Entry 8TYF (X-ray diffraction, 2.59 A resolution); this record covers chain A.

Chain A:
Molecule: Plasmepsin V
From: Plasmodium vivax Sal-1
Notes: EC 3.4.23.-
UniProtKB: A5K302 (PLM5_PLAVS); residues 35-476 here = UniProt positions 35-476
Amino-acid sequence (461 residues; row label = number of the first residue in the row):
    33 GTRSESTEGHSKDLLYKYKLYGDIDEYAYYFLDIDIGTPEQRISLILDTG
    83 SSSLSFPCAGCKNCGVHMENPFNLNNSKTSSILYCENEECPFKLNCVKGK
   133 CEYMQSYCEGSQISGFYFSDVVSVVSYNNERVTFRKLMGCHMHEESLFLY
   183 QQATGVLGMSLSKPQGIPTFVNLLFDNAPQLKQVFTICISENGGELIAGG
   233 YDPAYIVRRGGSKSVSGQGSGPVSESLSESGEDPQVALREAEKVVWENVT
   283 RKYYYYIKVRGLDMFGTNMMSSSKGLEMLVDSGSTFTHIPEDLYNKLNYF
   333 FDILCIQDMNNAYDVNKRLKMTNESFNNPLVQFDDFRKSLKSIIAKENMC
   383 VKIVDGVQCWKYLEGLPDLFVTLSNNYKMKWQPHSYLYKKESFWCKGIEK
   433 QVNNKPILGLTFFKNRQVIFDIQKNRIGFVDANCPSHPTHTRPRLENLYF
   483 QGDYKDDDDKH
Unresolved in the structure: 33-43, 241-271, 475-493
Sequence notes: expression tag (33-34, 477-493)
Curated features (UniProtKB/Swiss-Prot):
  - active site: D80, D313
Disulfide bonds: C90-C172, C93-C96, C117-C128, C122-C133, C220-C466, C337-C382, C391-C427
Covalently attached groups: N-acetylglucosamine (NAG) linked to N280, N355
Small-molecule neighbours: T0F ((2E,4aR,7aS)-6-[(3M)-3-(2-chlorophenyl)pyridin-2-yl]-7a-(2,5-difluorophenyl)-2-imino-3-methyloctahydro-4H-pyrrolo[3,4-d]pyrimidin-4-one): Y61, I78, D80, G82, S83, S87, Y135, Q137, S138, Y139, I145, H173, L179, F180, Q183, V188, D313, G315, S316
What the authors report for this chain:
  - catalytic residues: D80, D313
  - binding site for T0F: Y61, D80, S138, F180, D313
  - contacts within the chain: Y139-E177 (hydrogen bond), H173-E176 (hydrogen bond)
  - conformationally variable residues (side-chain flip): Y139

Summary:
Chain A binds compound T0F. Covalently linked N-acetylglucosamine: at N280 and N355. UniProt lists active-site
residues D80 and D313. From the paper: catalytic residues D80 and D313; a binding site for T0F at Y61, D80 and
S138 among others.
Chain A is Plasmepsin V (Plasmodium vivax Sal-1); the structure, Plasmodium vivax PMV-WM06 inhibitor complex,
was determined by X-ray diffraction (same publication as 8TYG and 8TYH).
